5X2R - chains A and B of the 4 polymer chains in the assembly; structure by X-ray diffraction, 2.70 A resolution.

[Chain A]
Name: Hemoglobin subunit alpha
From: Homo sapiens
Reference sequence: P69905 (HBA_HUMAN); residues 1-141 here correspond to UniProt positions 2-142 (UniProt number = residue number + 1)
Sequence (141 residues; each row starts with the number of its first residue):
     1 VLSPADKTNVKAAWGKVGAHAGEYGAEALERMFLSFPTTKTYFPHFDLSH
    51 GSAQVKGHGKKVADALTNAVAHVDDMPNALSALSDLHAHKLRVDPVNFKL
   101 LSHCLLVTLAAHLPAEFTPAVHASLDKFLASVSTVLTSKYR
Disordered / not traced: 1
Ion coordination: protoporphyrin IX containing ni(II) Ni near His87 (its only coordinating residue here)
Residues lining bound ligands: protoporphyrin IX containing ni(II) (HNI): Met32, Thr39, Tyr42, Phe43, His45, Phe46, His58, Lys61, Val62, Ala65, Leu83, Leu86, His87, Leu91, Val93, Asn97, Phe98, Leu101, Leu129, Val132, Leu136

[Chain B]
Name: Hemoglobin subunit beta
From: Homo sapiens
Reference sequence: P68871 (HBB_HUMAN); residues 1-146 here correspond to UniProt positions 2-147 (UniProt number = residue number + 1)
Sequence (146 residues; row label = number of the first residue in the row):
     1 VHLTPEEKSAVTALWGKVNVDEVGGEALGRLLVVYPWTQRFFESFGDLST
    51 PDAVMGNPKVKAHGKKVLGAFSDGLAHLDNLKGTFATLSELHCDKLHVDP
   101 ENFRLLGNVLVCVLAHHFGKEFTPPVQAAYQKVVAGVANALAHKYH
Disordered / not traced: 1
Ion coordination: heme Fe near His92 (its only coordinating residue here)
Residues lining bound ligands: heme (HEM): Leu31, Thr38, Phe41, Phe42, Ser44, Phe45, His63, Lys66, Val67, Ala70, Phe71, Phe85, Leu88, Leu91, His92, Leu96, Val98, Asn102, Phe103, Leu106, Val137, Leu141

[How chain A and chain B interact]
Residue-residue contacts - 40 pairs, chain A then chain B:
  Glu30(A) with Pro124(B)
  Arg31(A) with Phe122(B), hydrogen bond (side chain-backbone); Thr123(B); Pro124(B); Gln127(B), hydrogen bond
  Leu34(A) with Pro124(B), hydrophobic; Ala128(B)
  Ser35(A) with Gln127(B); Ala128(B), hydrogen bond (side chain-backbone); Gln131(B)
  Phe36(A) with Gln131(B)
  Lys99(A) with Arg104(B)
  His103(A) with Asn108(B), hydrogen bond; Val111(B); Cys112(B); Gln127(B); Gln131(B), hydrogen bond
  Cys104(A) with Gln127(B)
  Val107(A) with Val111(B), hydrophobic; Cys112(B), hydrophobic; Ala115(B); Phe122(B), hydrophobic; Gln127(B)
  Ala110(A) with Cys112(B); Ala115(B); His116(B)
  Ala111(A) with Ala115(B); Gly119(B)
  Pro114(A) with His116(B), hydrogen bond (backbone-side chain)
  Phe117(A) with Arg30(B), hydrogen bond (backbone-side chain); His116(B)
  Thr118(A) with Arg30(B)
  Pro119(A) with Arg30(B); Val33(B); Met55(B), hydrophobic
  His122(A) with Arg30(B), hydrogen bond; Val34(B)
  Ala123(A) with Val34(B)
  Asp126(A) with Val34(B); Tyr35(B), hydrogen bond
Interface residues without a listed pair, chain A (19 interface residues in all): Leu106
Interface residues without a listed pair, chain B (20 interface residues in all): Lys120, Pro125

[Summary]
The interface between chain A and chain B involves 19 residues on one side and 20 on the other, with 9
hydrogen bonds. Among the polar pairs are Arg31(A)-Phe122(B), Arg31(A)-Gln127(B) and Ser35(A)-Ala128(B).
Ligands of chain A: protoporphyrin IX containing ni(II). Ligands of chain B: heme.
Chain A is Hemoglobin subunit alpha and chain B is Hemoglobin subunit beta, both from Homo sapiens; the
structure, Direct Observation of Conformational Population Shifts in Hemoglobin: Crystal Structure of
Half-Liganded Hemoglobin after Adding 10 ..., was determined by X-ray diffraction together with 5X2S, 5X2U and
5X2T from the same study.
